Entry 5X6D (X-ray diffraction, 2.94 A resolution); this record covers chains A and C of the 4 polymer chains in the assembly.

== Chain A ==
Protein: Listeriolysin positive regulatory factor A
Organism: Listeria monocytogenes
UniProt: Q4TVQ0 (Q4TVQ0_LISMN); residues 1-237 here = UniProt positions 1-237
Amino-acid sequence (237 residues; row label = number of the first residue in the row):
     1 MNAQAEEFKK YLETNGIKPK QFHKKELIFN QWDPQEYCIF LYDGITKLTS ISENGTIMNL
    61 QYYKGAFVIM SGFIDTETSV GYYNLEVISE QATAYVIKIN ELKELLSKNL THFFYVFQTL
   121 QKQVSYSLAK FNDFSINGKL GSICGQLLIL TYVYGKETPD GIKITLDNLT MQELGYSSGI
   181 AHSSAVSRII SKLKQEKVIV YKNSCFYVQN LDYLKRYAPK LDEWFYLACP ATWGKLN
Not modelled in the structure: 1
Reported in the primary citation:
  - binding site for the 29-nt DNA strand (chain C): Ser184, Arg188

== Chain C ==
Molecule: 29-nt DNA strand
Sequence (29 nucleotides; row label = number of the first residue in the row):
     1 GGTAGGCATT AACATTTGTT AACGACGAT

== Chain A / chain C interface ==
Contacting residue pairs (14):
  Gly138(A) - DT17(C)  phosphate contact
  Lys139(A) - DT17(C)  hydrogen bond to the phosphate
  Lys139(A) - DG18(C)  salt bridge to the phosphate
  Leu140(A) - DT17(C)  hydrogen bond to the phosphate
  Ile180(A) - DG18(C)  phosphate contact
  His182(A) - DG18(C)  sugar contact
  His182(A) - DT19(C)  salt bridge to the phosphate
  Ser184(A) - DT19(C)  base contact
  Ser184(A) - DT20(C)  hydrogen bond to the base
  Ala185(A) - DG18(C)  phosphate contact
  Ala185(A) - DT19(C)  base contact
  Arg188(A) - DT17(C)  base contact
  Arg188(A) - DG18(C)  hydrogen bond to the base
  Arg188(A) - DT19(C)  hydrogen bond to the base
Also at the interface, not in a pair above, chain A (10 interface residues in all): Asn137, Gly179
Also at the interface, not in a pair above, chain C (5 interface residues in all): DA21

== Summary ==
10 residues of chain A face 5 of chain C across their interface, with 5 hydrogen bonds and 2 salt bridges.
Polar pairs include Ser184(A)-DT20(C), Arg188(A)-DG18(C) and Arg188(A)-DT19(C). The paper reports a binding
site for the 29-nt DNA strand (chain C) at Ser184(A) and Arg188(A).
Chain A is Listeriolysin positive regulatory factor A (Listeria monocytogenes) and chain C is a 29-nt DNA
strand; the structure, Crystal structure of PrfA-DNA binary complex, was determined by X-ray diffraction
together with 5X6E from the same study.
